Entry 6OCG (X-ray diffraction, 1.83 A resolution); this record covers chains A and B.

== Chain A ==
Name: Tubulinyl-Tyr carboxypeptidase 1
From: Homo sapiens
Notes: EC 3.4.17.17
UniProt: Q7L8A9 (VASH1_HUMAN); residues 59-305 here = UniProt positions 59-305
Chain sequence (247 residues; each row starts with the number of its first residue):
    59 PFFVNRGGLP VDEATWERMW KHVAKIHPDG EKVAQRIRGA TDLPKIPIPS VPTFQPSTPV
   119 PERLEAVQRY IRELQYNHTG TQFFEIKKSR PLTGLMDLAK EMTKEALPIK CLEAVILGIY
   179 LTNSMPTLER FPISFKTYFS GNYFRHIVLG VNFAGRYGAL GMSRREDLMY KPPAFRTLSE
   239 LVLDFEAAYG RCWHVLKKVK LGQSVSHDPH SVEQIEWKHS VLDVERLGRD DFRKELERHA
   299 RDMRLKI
Swiss-Prot annotation at these positions:
  - active site: Cys169, His204, Ser221
  - site: Arg76, Met77 (Cleavage)
Covalent attachments: N-[(3R)-4-ethoxy-3-hydroxy-4-oxobutanoyl]-L-tyrosine (BJL) linked to Cys169
Residues lining bound ligands: BJL (N-[(3R)-4-ethoxy-3-hydroxy-4-oxobutanoyl]-L-tyrosine): Tyr134, Gln140, Lys168, Leu170, Phe202, Arg203, His204, Ile205, Met220, Ser221, Arg222, His252
From the paper describing this entry:
  - binding site for BJL: Tyr134, Cys169, Leu170, Ser221, Arg222
  - catalytic residues: Tyr134 (proposed by the authors, not directly observed)
  - specificity-determining residues: Ser221, Arg222
  - mutagenesis - Y134A, K146E, K168E, R203E, R203E/K258E, H204A, S221A (3-fold): decreased catalytic activity
  - mutagenesis - K194E, K256E, K258E, K276E: unchanged catalytic activity
  - mutagenesis - C169S: abolished catalytic activity
  - mutagenesis - V81R, F141R: unchanged catalytic activity with Small vasohibin-binding protein (chain B)
  - mutagenesis - V81R/F141R: decreased catalytic activity with Small vasohibin-binding protein (chain B)

== Chain B ==
Name: Small vasohibin-binding protein
From: Homo sapiens
UniProt: Q8N300 (SVBP_HUMAN); residues 26-51 here = UniProt positions 26-51
Chain sequence (26 residues; numbered 26 to 51; the number before each row is that of its first residue):
    26 SAQQELKQRQ RAEIYALNRV MTELEQ
From the paper describing this entry:
  - mutagenesis - I39E, L42E: unchanged catalytic activity with Tubulinyl-Tyr carboxypeptidase 1 (chain A)
  - mutagenesis - I39E/L42E: decreased catalytic activity with Tubulinyl-Tyr carboxypeptidase 1 (chain A)

== How chain A and chain B interact ==
Residue-residue contacts (54; chain A residue first):
  Leu67(A) with Lys32(B)
  Pro68(A) with Gln28(B); Leu31(B), hydrophobic; Lys32(B); Gln35(B)
  Val69(A) with Gln35(B), hydrogen bond (backbone-side chain)
  Trp74(A) with Gln35(B); Glu38(B); Ile39(B), hydrophobic
  Trp78(A) with Leu42(B), hydrophobic
  Val81(A) with Leu42(B), hydrophobic
  Ile84(A) with Met46(B), hydrophobic
  His85(A) with Val45(B); Met46(B); Leu49(B)
  Pro86(A) with Leu49(B)
  Val91(A) with Leu42(B), hydrophobic; Val45(B), hydrophobic
  Ile95(A) with Glu38(B); Ala41(B); Leu42(B)
  Arg96(A) with Glu38(B)
  Gly97(A) with Glu38(B), hydrogen bond (backbone-side chain)
  Ala98(A) with Arg34(B)
  Leu101(A) with Ala37(B); Glu38(B); Ala41(B), hydrophobic
  Lys103(A) with Gln33(B), hydrogen bond
  Ile104(A) with Arg36(B), hydrogen bond (backbone-side chain); Tyr40(B), hydrophobic
  Pro105(A) with Arg36(B), hydrogen bond (backbone-side chain)
  Ile106(A) with Arg36(B)
  Leu132(A) with Tyr40(B), hydrogen bond (backbone-side chain)
  Gln133(A) with Tyr40(B); Asn43(B), hydrogen bond
  Tyr134(A) with Asn43(B), hydrogen bond (backbone-side chain)
  Asn135(A) with Asn43(B)
  His136(A) with Asn43(B), hydrogen bond (backbone-side chain); Met46(B); Thr47(B); Glu50(B)
  Thr137(A) with Leu42(B); Asn43(B), hydrogen bond (backbone-side chain)
  Phe141(A) with Ile39(B), hydrophobic
  Glu163(A) with Lys32(B), salt bridge; Arg36(B)
  Ala164(A) with Arg36(B), hydrogen bond (backbone-side chain); Tyr40(B), hydrogen bond (backbone-side chain)
  Leu165(A) with Arg36(B); Ile39(B), hydrophobic; Tyr40(B)
  Pro166(A) with Ile39(B); Tyr40(B); Asn43(B)
Other interface residues (no listed pair), chain A (33 interface residues in all): Met77, Pro102, Pro107

== In short ==
Chain A and chain B form an interface of 33 and 19 residues respectively, with 12 hydrogen bonds and 1 salt
bridge. Polar contacts include Glu163(A)-Lys32(B), Val69(A)-Gln35(B) and Gly97(A)-Glu38(B). The paper reports
the catalytic residue Tyr134(A); Y134A, K146E and K168E of chain A, among others, reduce catalytic activity;
18 substitutions were tested in all.
Here chain A is Tubulinyl-Tyr carboxypeptidase 1 and chain B is Small vasohibin-binding protein, both from
Homo sapiens. Entry 6OCG (Crystal structure of VASH1-SVBP complex bound with EpoY) was determined by X-ray
diffraction (same publication as 6OCH).
